PDB entry 6MKR | X-ray diffraction, 3.35 A resolution | chains D and A of the 4 polymer chains in the assembly

== Chain D ==
Name: Padi 4 (92-105) peptide and MHC Class II IAb beta chain
From: Mus musculus
Notes: EC 3.5.3.15
Reference sequence: chimeric construct of Q9Z183, P14483: residues -26 to -14 from Q9Z183 (PADI4_MOUSE) positions 93-105 (UniProt number = residue number + 119); residues 3-191 from P14483 positions 30-218 (UniProt number = residue number + 27)
Sequence (217 residues; numbered -26 to 191; 1 number in that range is skipped by the numbering (no residue carries it; nothing is unmodelled there); the number before each row is that of its first residue; numbers below 1 keep their minus sign (Arg-26 is residue -26)):
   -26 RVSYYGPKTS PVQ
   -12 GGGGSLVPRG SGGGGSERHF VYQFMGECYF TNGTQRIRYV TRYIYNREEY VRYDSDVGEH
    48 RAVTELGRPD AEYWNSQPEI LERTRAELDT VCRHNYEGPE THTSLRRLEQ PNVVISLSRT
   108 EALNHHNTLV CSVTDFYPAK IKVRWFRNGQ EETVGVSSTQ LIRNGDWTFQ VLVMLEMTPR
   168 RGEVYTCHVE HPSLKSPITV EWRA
Unresolved in the structure: -12 to 3
Construct notes: linker (-12 to 2)
Swiss-Prot annotation at these positions:
  - region: Arg190, Ala191 (Connecting peptide)
  - glycosylation: Asn19 (N-linked (GlcNAc...) asparagine)
Disulfides: Cys15-Cys79, Cys118-Cys174

== Chain A ==
Name: 5287 TCR alpha chain
From: Mus musculus
Sequence (208 residues; each row starts with the number of its first residue; numbering starts at 0):
     0 MQQVRQSPQS LTVWEGETAI LNCSYENSAF DYFPWYQQFP GEGPALLISI LSVSDKKEDG
    60 RFTIFFNKRE KKLSLHIADS QPGDSATYFC AASETGANTG KLTFGHGTIL RVHPNIQNPD
   120 PAVYQLRDSK SSDKSVCLFT DFDSQTNVSQ SKDSDVYITD KCVLDMRSMD FKSNSAVAWS
   180 NKSDFACANA FNNSIIPEDT FFPSPESS
Unresolved in the structure: 0, 130-133, 181-183, 203-207
Disulfides: Cys22-Cys89, Cys136-Cys186

== Interface between chain D and chain A ==
Residue-residue contacts (7; chain D residue first):
  Tyr-22(D) with Glu93(A), hydrogen bond; Gly95(A); Ala96(A)
  Gly-21(D) with Asn97(A), hydrogen bond (backbone-side chain)
  Pro-20(D) with Asn97(A)
  Lys-19(D) with Thr94(A); Asn97(A)
Other interface residues (no listed pair), chain D (5 interface residues in all): Ser-24
Other interface residues (no listed pair), chain A (6 interface residues in all): Ala28

== In short ==
Chain D and chain A form an interface of 5 and 6 residues respectively; the contacts include 2 hydrogen bonds.
Among the polar pairs are Tyr-22(D)-Glu93(A) and Gly-21(D)-Asn97(A).
Here chain D is Padi 4 (92-105) peptide and MHC Class II IAb beta chain and chain A is 5287 TCR alpha chain,
both from Mus musculus. Entry 6MKR (5287 TCR bound to IAb Padi4) was determined by X-ray diffraction (same
publication as 6MKD, 6MNG, 6MNM, 6MNN and 6MNO).
